Entry 7YD8 (X-ray diffraction, 2.15 A resolution); this record covers chains A and C of the 3 polymer chains in the assembly.

# Chain A
Name: Deoxyribodipyrimidine photolyase
From: Methanosarcina mazei
UniProtKB: A0A0F8I5V2 (A0A0F8I5V2_METMZ); residues 3-464 here correspond to UniProt positions 1-462 (UniProt number = residue number - 2)
Sequence (482 residues; each row starts with the number of its first residue; numbers below 1 keep their minus sign (Met-17 is residue -17)):
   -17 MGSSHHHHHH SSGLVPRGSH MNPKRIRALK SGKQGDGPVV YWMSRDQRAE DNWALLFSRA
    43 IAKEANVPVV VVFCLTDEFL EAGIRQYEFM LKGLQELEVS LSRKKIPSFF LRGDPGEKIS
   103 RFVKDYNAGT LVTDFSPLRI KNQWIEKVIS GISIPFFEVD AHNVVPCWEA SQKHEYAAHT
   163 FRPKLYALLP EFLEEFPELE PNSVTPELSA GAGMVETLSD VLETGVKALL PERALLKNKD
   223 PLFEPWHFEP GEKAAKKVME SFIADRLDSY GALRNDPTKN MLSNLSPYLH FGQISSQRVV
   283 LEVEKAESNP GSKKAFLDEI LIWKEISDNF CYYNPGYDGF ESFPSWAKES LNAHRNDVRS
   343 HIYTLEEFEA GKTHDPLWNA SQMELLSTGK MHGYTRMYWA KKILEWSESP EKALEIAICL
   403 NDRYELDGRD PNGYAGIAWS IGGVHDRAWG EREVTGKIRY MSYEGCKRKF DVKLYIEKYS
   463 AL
Not modelled in the structure: -17 to -3, 189-197, 463-464
Differences from the reference sequence: initiating methionine (-17); expression tag (-16 to 2); engineered mutation Thr377 (Met375 in A0A0F8I5V2)
Residues lining bound ligands: FAD (flavin-adenine dinucleotide): Tyr252, Leu264, Ser265, Asn266, Leu267, Ser268, Leu271, Phe298, Glu301, Ile302, Trp305, Lys306, Ser309, Lys372, Met373, Gly375, Arg378, Met379, Ala382, Asn403, Glu407, Asp409, Gly410, Asp412, Asn414, Gly415, Gly418, Ile419, Ser422
From the paper describing this entry:
  - catalytic residues: Arg256 (proposed by the authors, not directly observed)

# Chain C
Molecule: CPD photolesion containing DNA
Sequence (14 nucleotides; each row starts with the number of its first residue):
     1 ATCGGCXCGC GCAA
Not modelled in the structure: 1-2, 14
Modified residues: TTD (cis-syn cyclobutane thymine dimer) at position 7

# Interface between chain A and chain C
Residue-residue contacts (23):
  Ala160(A) - TTD_7(C)  hydrogen bond to the phosphate
  His161(A) - DC6(C)  hydrogen bond to the phosphate
  His161(A) - TTD_7(C)  hydrogen bond to the phosphate
  Arg164(A) - TTD_7(C)  salt bridge to the phosphate
  Arg256(A) - TTD_7(C)  base contact
  Asn257(A) - TTD_7(C)  base contact
  Glu301(A) - TTD_7(C)  base contact
  Trp305(A) - TTD_7(C)  base contact
  Tyr376(A) - DC8(C)  hydrogen bond to the phosphate
  Met379(A) - TTD_7(C)  base contact
  Trp421(A) - TTD_7(C)  base contact
  Arg429(A) - DC6(C)  sugar contact
  Trp431(A) - DC8(C)  base contact
  Arg441(A) - TTD_7(C)  base contact
  Arg441(A) - DC8(C)  hydrogen bond to the sugar
  Tyr442(A) - DC8(C)  phosphate contact
  Tyr442(A) - DG9(C)  sugar contact
  Met443(A) - DC8(C)  phosphate contact
  Met443(A) - DG9(C)  phosphate contact
  Ser444(A) - DG9(C)  hydrogen bond to the phosphate
  Gly447(A) - DG9(C)  phosphate contact
  Lys451(A) - DC8(C)  salt bridge to the phosphate
  Lys451(A) - DG9(C)  salt bridge to the phosphate
Interface residues without a listed pair, chain A (22 interface residues in all): Ala159, Glu446, Cys448, Arg450
Interface residues without a listed pair, chain C (5 interface residues in all): DC10

# In short
The interface between chain A and chain C involves 22 residues on one side and 5 on the other, with 6 hydrogen
bonds and 3 salt bridges. Polar pairs include Arg441(A)-DC8(C), Ala160(A)-TTD_7(C) and His161(A)-DC6(C).
Ligands of chain A: flavin-adenine dinucleotide. The paper reports the catalytic residue Arg256(A).
Chain A is Deoxyribodipyrimidine photolyase (Methanosarcina mazei) and chain C is CPD photolesion containing
DNA; the structure, TR-SFX MmCPDII-DNA complex: 2 ns snapshot. Includes 2 ns, dark, and extrapolated structure
factors, was determined by X-ray diffraction (same publication as 7YC7, 7YCM, 7YCP, 7YCR, 7YD6, 7YD7 and 10
further entries).
